PDB entry 7L5B | X-ray diffraction, 3.18 A resolution | chains A and H of the 3 polymer chains in the assembly

Chain A:
Molecule: Spike protein S1
Source organism: Severe acute respiratory syndrome coronavirus 2
Reference sequence: P0DTC2 (SPIKE_SARS2); residues 319-537 here = UniProt positions 319-537
Amino-acid sequence (239 residues; row label = number of the first residue in the row):
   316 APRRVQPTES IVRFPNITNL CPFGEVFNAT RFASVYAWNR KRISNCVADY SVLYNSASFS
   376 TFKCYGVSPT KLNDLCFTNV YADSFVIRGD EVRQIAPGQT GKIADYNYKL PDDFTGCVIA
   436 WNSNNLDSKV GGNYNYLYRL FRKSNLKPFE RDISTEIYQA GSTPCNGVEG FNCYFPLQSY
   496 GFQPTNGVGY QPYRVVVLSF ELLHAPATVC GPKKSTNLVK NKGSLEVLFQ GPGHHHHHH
Not modelled in the structure: 316-335, 362-366, 383-390, 519-554
Disulfides: Cys336-Cys361, Cys379-Cys432, Cys480-Cys488
Construct notes: expression tag (316-318, 538-554)
Curated features (UniProtKB/Swiss-Prot):
  - region: Arg403 to Asp405 (Integrin-binding motif), Asn448 to Phe456 (Immunodominant HLA epitope recognized by the CD8+)
  - glycosylation: Thr323 (O-linked (GalNAc) threonine), Ser325 (O-linked (HexNAc...) serine), Asn331 (N-linked (GlcNAc...) (complex) asparagine), Asn343 (N-linked (GlcNAc...) (complex) asparagine)
  - natural variant: Gly339 (G339D: In strain: Omicron/BA.1, Omicron/BA.2 and 4 more; G339H: In strain: Omicron/BA.2.75, Omicron/XBB.1.5 and 1 more), Arg346 (R346K: In strain: Mu/B.1.621; R346T: In strain: Omicron/BQ.1.1, Omicron/XBB.1.5 and 1 more), Leu368 (L368I: In strain: Omicron/XBB.1.5, Omicron/EG.5.1), Ser371 (S371F: In strain: Omicron/BA.2, Omicron/BA.2.12.1 and 6 more; S371L: In strain: Omicron/BA.1), Ser373 (S373P: In strain: Omicron/BA.1, Omicron/BA.2 and 7 more), Ser375 (S375F: In strain: Omicron/BA.1, Omicron/BA.2 and 7 more), Thr376 (T376A: In strain: Omicron/BA.2, Omicron/BA.2.12.1 and 5 more), Asp405 (D405N: In strain: Omicron/BA.2, Omicron/BA.2.12.1 and 6 more), Arg408 (R408S: In strain: Omicron/BA.2, Omicron/BA.2.12.1 and 6 more), Lys417 (K417N: In strain: Beta/B.1.351, Omicron/BA.1 and 8 more; K417T: In strain: Gamma/P.1), Asn440 (N440K: In strain: Omicron/BA.1, Omicron/BA.2 and 7 more), Lys444 (K444T: In strain: Omicron/BQ.1.1), 16 further natural variant entries in UniProt
  - mutagenesis: Asn331 (N331Q: Reduced viral infectivity), Asn343 (N343Q: Reduced viral infectivity), Leu452 (L452R: Increased resistance to neutralizing antibodies. Decreases HLA binding to NF9 epitope. Increased binding affinity to human ACE2), Tyr453 (Y453F: Decreased HLA binding to NF9 epitope. Increased binding affinity to human ACE2), Ala475 (A475V: Increased resistance to neutralizing antibodies), Val483 (V483A: Increased resistance to neutralizing antibodies), Glu484 (E484D: Increased replication in human TMEM106B overexpressing cells), Phe490 (F490L: Increased resistance to neutralizing antibodies and human covalescent sera neutralization), Gln493 (Q493N: Reduced host ACE2-binding affinity in vitro; Q493Y: Reduced host ACE2-binding affinity in vitro), Asn501 (N501T: Reduced host ACE2-binding affinity in vitro; N501Y: Increased binding affinity to human ACE2), His519 (H519P: Increased resistance to human covalescent sera neutralization)

Chain H:
Molecule: 2-15 Heavy chain
Source organism: Homo sapiens
Amino-acid sequence (227 residues; row label = number of the first residue in the row):
     1 QVQLVQSGAE VKKPGASVRV SCKASGYTFT GYYMHWVRQA PGQGLEWMGW INPISDGTNY
    61 AQKFQGWVTM TRDTSISTVY MELSRLRSDD TAVYYCARGG SRCSGGNCYG WAYDAFDIWG
   121 QGTMITVSSA STKGPSVFPL APSSKSTSGG TAALGCLVKD YFPEPVTVSW NSGALTSGVH
   181 TFPAVLQSSG LYSLSSVVTV PSSSLGTQTY ICNVNHKPSN TKVDKKV
Not modelled in the structure: 1, 141-148
Disulfides: Cys22-Cys96, Cys103-Cys108, Cys156-Cys212

Interface between chain A and chain H:
Residue-residue contacts - 27 pairs, chain A then chain H:
  Gly446(A) - Tyr27(H)
  Tyr449(A) - Tyr27(H)  hydrogen bond (side chain-backbone)
  Tyr449(A) - Thr28(H)
  Tyr449(A) - Phe29(H)  hydrogen bond (side chain-backbone)
  Tyr449(A) - Thr30(H)
  Tyr449(A) - Ser77(H)
  Leu452(A) - Ile54(H)  hydrophobic
  Val483(A) - Asn59(H)
  Glu484(A) - Tyr33(H)  hydrogen bond
  Glu484(A) - Trp50(H)
  Glu484(A) - Asn52(H)
  Glu484(A) - Gly57(H)
  Glu484(A) - Asn59(H)  hydrogen bond (backbone-side chain)
  Gly485(A) - Trp50(H)
  Tyr489(A) - Ser101(H)
  Phe490(A) - Asn52(H)
  Phe490(A) - Ile54(H)
  Phe490(A) - Asp56(H)
  Leu492(A) - Ile54(H)
  Gln493(A) - Thr30(H)
  Gln493(A) - Gly31(H)
  Gln493(A) - Ile54(H)
  Gln493(A) - Ser101(H)
  Ser494(A) - Thr30(H)  hydrogen bond
  Ser494(A) - Ile54(H)
  Gly496(A) - Thr28(H)
  Gln498(A) - Thr28(H)
Interface residues without a listed pair, chain H (17 interface residues in all): Thr58, Thr74, Trp111
The authors on this interface:
  - epitope / paratope residues, chain A: Tyr449(A), Glu484(A), Ser494(A)

In short:
13 residues of chain A face 17 of chain H across their interface; the contacts include 5 hydrogen bonds. Polar
pairs include Tyr449(A)-Tyr27(H), Tyr449(A)-Phe29(H) and Glu484(A)-Tyr33(H). Curated annotation (UniProt)
lists 11 mutagenesis sites on chain A. The paper reports epitope/paratope residues Tyr449(A), Glu484(A) and
Ser494(A).
Chain A is Spike protein S1 (Severe acute respiratory syndrome coronavirus 2) and chain H is 2-15 Heavy chain
(Homo sapiens); the structure, Crystallographic structure of neutralizing antibody 2-15 in complex with
SARS-CoV-2 spike receptor-binding Domain (RBD), was determined by X-ray diffraction, deposited together with
7L56, 7L57 and 7L58.
